PDB entry 5M1O | X-ray diffraction, 1.60 A resolution | chain A

Chain A:
Molecule: Phage terminase large subunit
From: Thermus phage G20c
Sequence (191 residues; numbered 253 to 443; the number before each row is that of its first residue):
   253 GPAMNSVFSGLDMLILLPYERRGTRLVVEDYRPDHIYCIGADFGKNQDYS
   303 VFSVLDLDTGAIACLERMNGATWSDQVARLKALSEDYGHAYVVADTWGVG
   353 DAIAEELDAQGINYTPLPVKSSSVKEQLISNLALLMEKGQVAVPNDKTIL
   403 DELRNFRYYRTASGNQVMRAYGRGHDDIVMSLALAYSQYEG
Disordered / not traced: 253-254, 443
Metal / ion sites: Co2+: Asp294, Asp429
Reported in the primary citation:
  - Co2+ coordination: Asp294, Asp429
  - catalytic residues: Asp294, Asp347, Asp429
  - catalytic residues: His427 (proposed by the authors, not directly observed)

Summary:
The Co2+ site is built by Asp294 and Asp429. The paper reports catalytic residues Asp294, Asp347 and Asp429
among others; Co2+ coordination by Asp294 and Asp429.
Chain A is Phage terminase large subunit (Thermus phage G20c); the structure, Crystal structure of the large
terminase nuclease from thermophilic phage G20c with bound Cobalt, was determined by X-ray diffraction,
deposited together with 5M1F, 5M1K, 5M1N, 5M1P and 5M1Q.
